Entry 7KRP (electron microscopy, 3.20 A resolution); this record covers chains B and C of the 6 polymer chains in the assembly.

== Chain B ==
Protein: Non-structural protein 8
Organism: Severe acute respiratory syndrome coronavirus 2
Reference sequence: P0DTD1 (R1AB_SARS2); residues 1-198 here correspond to UniProt positions 3943-4140 (UniProt number = residue number + 3942)
Amino-acid sequence (199 residues; row label = number of the first residue in the row; numbering starts at 0):
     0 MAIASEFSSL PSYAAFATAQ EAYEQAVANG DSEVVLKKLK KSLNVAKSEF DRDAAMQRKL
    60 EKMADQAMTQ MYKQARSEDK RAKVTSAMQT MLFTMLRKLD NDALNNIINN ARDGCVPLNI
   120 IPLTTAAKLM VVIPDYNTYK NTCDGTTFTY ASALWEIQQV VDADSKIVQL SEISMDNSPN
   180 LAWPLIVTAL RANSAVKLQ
Disordered / not traced: 0-5, 192-198
Sequence notes: initiating methionine (0)
Curated features (UniProtKB/Swiss-Prot):
  - site: Gln198 (Cleavage)

== Chain C ==
Protein: Non-structural protein 7
Organism: Severe acute respiratory syndrome coronavirus 2
Reference sequence: P0DTD1 (R1AB_SARS2); residues 1-83 here correspond to UniProt positions 3860-3942 (UniProt number = residue number + 3859)
Amino-acid sequence (88 residues; numbered -4 to 83; the number before each row is that of its first residue; numbers below 1 keep their minus sign (Gly-4 is residue -4)):
    -4 GPVDMSKMSD VKCTSVVLLS VLQQLRVESS SKLWAQCVQL HNDILLAKDT TEAFEKMVSL
    56 LSVLLSMQGA VDINKLCEEM LDNRATLQ
Disordered / not traced: -4 to 0, 76-83
Sequence notes: expression tag (-4 to 0)
Curated features (UniProtKB/Swiss-Prot):
  - site: Gln83 (Cleavage)

== Chain B / chain C interface ==
Pairs across the interface - 7 pairs, chain B then chain C:
  Ala162(B) - Ser26(C)
  Asp163(B) - Ser24(C)
  Asp163(B) - Ser25(C)
  Asp163(B) - Ser26(C)  hydrogen bond
  Pro178(B) - Lys27(C)  hydrogen bond (backbone-side chain)
  Leu180(B) - Lys27(C)  hydrogen bond (backbone-side chain)
  Ala181(B) - Ser26(C)
Other interface residues (no listed pair), chain B (6 interface residues in all): Asn179

== Summary ==
Chain B and chain C form an interface of 6 and 4 residues respectively; the contacts include 3 hydrogen bonds.
Polar contacts include Asp163(B)-Ser26(C), Pro178(B)-Lys27(C) and Leu180(B)-Lys27(C).
Chain B is Non-structural protein 8 and chain C is Non-structural protein 7, both from Severe acute
respiratory syndrome coronavirus 2; the structure, Structure of SARS-CoV-2 backtracked complex complex bound
to nsp13 helicase - BTC (local refinement), was determined by electron microscopy together with 7KRN and 7KRO
from the same study.
